Entry 8GOO (electron microscopy, 4.40 A resolution (low resolution: residue-level contacts below are approximate; hydrogen-bond / salt-bridge calls are withheld)); this record covers chains A and B of the 12 polymer chains in the assembly.

Chain A (and B):
Name: Beta-arrestin-2
From: Bos taurus
Notes: chain B of this document is another copy of the same molecule, construct and numbering; everything in this record applies to it too
UniProt: P32120 (ARRB2_BOVIN); numbering as in UniProt (aligned over 1-420)
Amino-acid sequence (420 residues; row label = number of the first residue in the row):
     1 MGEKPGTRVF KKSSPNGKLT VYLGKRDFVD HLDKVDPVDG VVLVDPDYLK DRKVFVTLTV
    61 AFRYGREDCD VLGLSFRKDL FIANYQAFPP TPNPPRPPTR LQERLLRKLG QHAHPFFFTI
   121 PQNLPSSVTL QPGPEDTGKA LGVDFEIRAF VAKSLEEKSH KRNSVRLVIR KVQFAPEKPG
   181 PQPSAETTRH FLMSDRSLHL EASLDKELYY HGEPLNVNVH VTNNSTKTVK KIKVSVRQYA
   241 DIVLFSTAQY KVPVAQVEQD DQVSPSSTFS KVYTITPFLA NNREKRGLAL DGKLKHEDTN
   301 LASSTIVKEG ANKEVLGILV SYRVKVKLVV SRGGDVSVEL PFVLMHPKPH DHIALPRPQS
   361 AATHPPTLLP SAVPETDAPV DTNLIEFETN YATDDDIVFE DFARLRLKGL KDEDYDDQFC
Disordered / not traced: 1-6, 351-420
Construct notes: engineered mutation G17 (Cys in P32120), V60 (Cys in P32120), C69 (Leu in P32120), S126 (Cys in P32120), L141 (Cys in P32120), V151 (Cys in P32120), V243 (Cys in P32120), V252 (Cys in P32120), S270 (Cys in P32120), F278 (Leu in P32120), A280 (Ser in P32120)
From the paper describing this entry:
  - conformationally variable residues (loop rearrangement): K295
  - mutagenesis - L278F/S280A: increased binding to Fab30

Interface between chain A and chain B:
Contacting residue pairs (14; chain A residue first):
  R237(A) with V71(B)
  F245(A) with K78(B)
  S246(A) with F76(B); K78(B)
  T247(A) with S75(B); F76(B); R77(B)
  Q249(A) with G73(B); L74(B)
  Y250(A) with G73(B)
  K251(A) with C69(B); D70(B); V71(B)
  A311(A) with E156(B)
Also at the interface, not in a pair above, chain A (10 interface residues in all): A248, K325
Also at the interface, not in a pair above, chain B (11 interface residues in all): L72

In short:
Chain A and chain B form an interface of 10 and 11 residues respectively. The paper reports that L278F/S280A
of chain A increase binding to Fab30; conformational variability at K295(A).
Chain A and chain B are both Beta-arrestin-2 (Bos taurus); the structure, Structure of beta-arrestin2 in
complex with a phosphopeptide corresponding to the human C5a anaphylatoxin chemotactic receptor ..., was
determined by electron microscopy, deposited together with 8GO8, 8GOC, 8GP3, 8I0N, 8I0Q, 8I0Z and 8I10.
